Entry 2DXC (X-ray diffraction, 1.90 A resolution); this record covers chains B and K of the 12 polymer chains in the assembly.

Chain B (and K):
Name: Thiocyanate hydrolase subunit beta
From: Thiobacillus thioparus
Notes: EC 3.5.5.8; chain K of this document is another copy of the same molecule, construct and numbering; everything in this record applies to it too
UniProt: O66186 (SCNB_THITI); residues 1-157 here correspond to UniProt positions 0-156 (UniProt number = residue number - 1)
Amino-acid sequence (157 residues; numbered 1 to 157; the number before each row is that of its first residue):
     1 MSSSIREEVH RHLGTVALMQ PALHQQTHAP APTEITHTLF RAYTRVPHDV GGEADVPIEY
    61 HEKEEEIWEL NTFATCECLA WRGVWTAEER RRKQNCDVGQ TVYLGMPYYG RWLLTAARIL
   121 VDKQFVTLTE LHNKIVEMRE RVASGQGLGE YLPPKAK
Unresolved in the structure: 1-2, 155-157

Interface between chain B and chain K:
Residue-residue contacts (56; chain B residue first):
  L18(B) - A22(K)
  L18(B) - L23(K)
  L18(B) - H24(K)  hydrogen bond (backbone-backbone)
  L18(B) - Q25(K)
  A22(B) - L18(K)
  L23(B) - L18(K)
  H24(B) - L18(K)  hydrogen bond (backbone-backbone)
  Q25(B) - L18(K)
  T27(B) - L104(K)
  T27(B) - G105(K)
  H28(B) - L104(K)
  A29(B) - L104(K)  hydrogen bond (backbone-backbone)
  A29(B) - M106(K)
  P30(B) - L104(K)
  P30(B) - G105(K)
  P30(B) - P107(K)
  A31(B) - P107(K)
  P32(B) - W68(K)  hydrophobic
  P32(B) - E69(K)
  P32(B) - P107(K)  hydrophobic
  T33(B) - E66(K)
  I35(B) - G105(K)
  I35(B) - P107(K)  hydrophobic
  F40(B) - M106(K)  hydrophobic
  Y43(B) - V102(K)
  Y43(B) - G105(K)
  Y43(B) - M106(K)  hydrophobic
  K63(B) - A31(K)
  W68(B) - P32(K)  hydrophobic
  E69(B) - P32(K)
  R92(B) - R118(K)
  R92(B) - D122(K)  salt bridge
  D97(B) - D97(K)
  D97(B) - R118(K)  salt bridge
  Q100(B) - T101(K)
  T101(B) - Q100(K)
  T101(B) - T101(K)  hydrogen bond
  V102(B) - Y43(K)
  L104(B) - T27(K)  hydrogen bond (backbone-side chain)
  L104(B) - H28(K)
  L104(B) - A29(K)  hydrogen bond (backbone-backbone)
  L104(B) - P30(K)
  G105(B) - T27(K)
  G105(B) - P30(K)
  G105(B) - I35(K)
  G105(B) - Y43(K)
  M106(B) - A29(K)
  M106(B) - F40(K)  hydrophobic
  M106(B) - Y43(K)  hydrophobic
  P107(B) - P30(K)
  P107(B) - A31(K)
  P107(B) - P32(K)  hydrophobic
  P107(B) - I35(K)  hydrophobic
  R118(B) - R92(K)
  R118(B) - D97(K)  salt bridge
  D122(B) - R92(K)  salt bridge
Interface residues without a listed pair, chain B (35 interface residues in all): A17, M19, T44, D55, E66, L114
Interface residues without a listed pair, chain K (35 interface residues in all): A17, M19, T33, T44, D55, K63, L114

Summary:
The chain B/chain K interface involves 35 residues from each chain; the contacts include 6 hydrogen bonds and
4 salt bridges. Polar pairs include R92(B)-D122(K), D97(B)-R118(K) and T101(B)-T101(K).
Chain B and chain K are both Thiocyanate hydrolase subunit beta (Thiobacillus thioparus); the structure,
Recombinant thiocyanate hydrolase, fully-matured form, was determined by X-ray diffraction, deposited together
with 2ZZD and 2DXB.
